8A24 - chain A; structure by X-ray diffraction, 2.36 A resolution.

Chain A:
Protein: Lysophospholipase A
Organism: Legionella pneumophila str. Corby
Notes: EC 2.3.1.43
UniProt: A0A378KFD4 (A0A378KFD4_LEGPN); residue numbers follow UniProt; this construct covers 19-309
Chain sequence (314 residues; row label = number of the first residue in the row; numbers below 1 keep their minus sign (Met-4 is residue -4)):
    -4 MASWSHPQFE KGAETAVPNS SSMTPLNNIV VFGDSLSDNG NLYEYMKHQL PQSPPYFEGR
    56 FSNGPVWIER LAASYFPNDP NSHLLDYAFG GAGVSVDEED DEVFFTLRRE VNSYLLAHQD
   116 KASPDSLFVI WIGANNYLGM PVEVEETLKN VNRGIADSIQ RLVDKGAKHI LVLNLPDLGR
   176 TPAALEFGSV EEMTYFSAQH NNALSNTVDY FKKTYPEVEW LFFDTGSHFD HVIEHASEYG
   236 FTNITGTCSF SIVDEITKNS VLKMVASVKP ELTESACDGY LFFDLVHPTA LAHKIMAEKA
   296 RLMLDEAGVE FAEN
Not modelled in the structure: -4 to 19, 91-97, 309
Differences from the reference sequence: initiating methionine (-4); expression tag (-3 to 18)
Disulfide bonds: Cys243-Cys272
What the authors report for this chain:
  - mutagenesis - S30N: abolished catalytic activity
  - mutagenesis - P283L: decreased catalytic activity
  - specificity-determining residues: Thr220, Pro283
  - mutagenesis - E266N/L267N: unchanged catalytic activity on ProA

In short:
The paper reports that S30N abolishes catalytic activity; specificity determinants Thr220 and Pro283; 3
substitutions were tested in all.
Chain A is Lysophospholipase A (Legionella pneumophila str. Corby); the structure, Lysophospholipase PlaA from
Legionella pneumophila str. Corby - iodide soak, was determined by X-ray diffraction together with 8A25 and
8A26 from the same study.
